5ZWO - chains J and I of the 60 polymer chains in the assembly; structure by electron microscopy, 3.90 A resolution.

# Chain J
Name: U4/U6 small nuclear ribonucleoprotein PRP3
Organism: Saccharomyces cerevisiae S288c
UniProtKB: Q03338 (PRP3_YEAST); numbering as in UniProt (aligned over 1-469)
Sequence (469 residues; each row starts with the number of its first residue):
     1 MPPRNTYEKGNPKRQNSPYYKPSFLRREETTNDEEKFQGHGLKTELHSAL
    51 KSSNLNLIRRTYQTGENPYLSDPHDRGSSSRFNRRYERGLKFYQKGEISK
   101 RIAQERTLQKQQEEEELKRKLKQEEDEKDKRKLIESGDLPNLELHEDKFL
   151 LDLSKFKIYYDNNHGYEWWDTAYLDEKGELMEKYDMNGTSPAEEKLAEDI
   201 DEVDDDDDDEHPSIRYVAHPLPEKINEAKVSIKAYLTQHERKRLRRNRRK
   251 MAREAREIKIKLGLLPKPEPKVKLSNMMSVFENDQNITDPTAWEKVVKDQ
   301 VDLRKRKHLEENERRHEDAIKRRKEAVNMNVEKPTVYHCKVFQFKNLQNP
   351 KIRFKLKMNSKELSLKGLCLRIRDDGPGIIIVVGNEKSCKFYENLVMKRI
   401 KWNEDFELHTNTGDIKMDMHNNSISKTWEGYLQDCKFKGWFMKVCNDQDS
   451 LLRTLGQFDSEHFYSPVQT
Not modelled in the structure: 1-106, 136-139, 175-216, 226-231, 467-469

# Chain I
Molecule: U4 snRNA
Organism: Saccharomyces cerevisiae S288c
Sequence (161 nucleotides; row label = number of the first residue in the row):
     1 AUCCUUAUGCACGGGAAAUACGCAUAUCAGUGAGGAUUCGUCCGAGAUUG
    51 UGUUUUUGCUGGUUGAAAUUUAAUUAUAAACCAGACCGUCUCCUCAUGGU
   101 CAAUUCGGUGUUCGCUUUUGAAUACUUCAAGACUAUGUAGGGAAUUUUUG
   151 GAAUUACCUUU
Not modelled in the structure: 65-70, 80-89, 103-130, 155-161

# Chain J / chain I interface
Contacting residue pairs (15; chain J residue first):
  Arg241(J) with U8(I), sugar contact
  Arg245(J) with G9(I), phosphate contact; C10(I), salt bridge to the phosphate
  Arg246(J) with G22(I), sugar contact; C23(I), salt bridge to the phosphate
  Arg249(J) with C10(I), phosphate contact
  Lys267(J) with C59(I), sugar contact
  Lys271(J) with G13(I), salt bridge to the phosphate
  Lys273(J) with G14(I), salt bridge to the phosphate
  Arg304(J) with G13(I), salt bridge to the phosphate
  His308(J) with A11(I), hydrogen bond to the sugar; C12(I), hydrogen bond to the sugar
  Arg315(J) with G9(I), base contact; C10(I), hydrogen bond to the base
  Glu362(J) with A1(I), base contact
Other interface residues (no listed pair), chain J (13 interface residues in all): Arg243, Glu257
Other interface residues (no listed pair), chain I (14 interface residues in all): A24, G58, U60

# Summary
13 residues of chain J and 14 residues of chain I are in contact, with 3 hydrogen bonds and 5 salt bridges.
Polar contacts include Arg315(J)-C10(I), His308(J)-A11(I) and His308(J)-C12(I).
Here chain J is U4/U6 small nuclear ribonucleoprotein PRP3 and chain I is U4 snRNA, both from Saccharomyces
cerevisiae S288c. Entry 5ZWO (Cryo-EM structure of the yeast B complex at average resolution of 3.9 angstrom)
was determined by electron microscopy, deposited together with 5ZWM and 5ZWN.
